PDB entry 6O1D | electron microscopy, 3.40 A resolution | chains C and I of the 10 polymer chains in the assembly

# Chain C
Protein: Histone H2A type 1-B/E
Source organism: Homo sapiens
Reference sequence: P04908 (H2A1B_HUMAN); residues 0-129 here correspond to UniProt positions 1-130 (UniProt number = residue number + 1)
Amino-acid sequence (130 residues; numbered 0 to 129; the number before each row is that of its first residue; numbering starts at 0):
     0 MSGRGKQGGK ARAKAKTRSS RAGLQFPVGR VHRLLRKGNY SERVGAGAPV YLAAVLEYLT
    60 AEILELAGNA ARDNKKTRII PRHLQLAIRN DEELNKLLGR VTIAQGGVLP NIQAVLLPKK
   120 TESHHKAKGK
Disordered / not traced: 0-9, 117-129
Swiss-Prot annotation at these positions:
  - modified residue: Ser-1 (N-acetylserine), Arg-3 (Citrulline), Lys-5 (N6-(2-hydroxyisobutyryl)lysine), Lys-9 (N6-(2-hydroxyisobutyryl)lysine), Lys-13 (N6-(beta-hydroxybutyryl)lysine), Lys-36 (N6-(2-hydroxyisobutyryl)lysine), Lys-74 (N6-(2-hydroxyisobutyryl)lysine), Lys-75 (N6-(2-hydroxyisobutyryl)lysine), Lys-95 (N6-(2-hydroxyisobutyryl)lysine), Gln-104 (N5-methylglutamine), Lys-118 (N6-(2-hydroxyisobutyryl)lysine), Lys-119 (N6-crotonyllysine), Thr-120 (Phosphothreonine), Lys-125 (N6-crotonyllysine)
  - cross-link (Glycyl lysine isopeptide (Lys-Gly)): Lys-13 (interchain with G-Cter in ubiquitin), Lys-15 (interchain with G-Cter in ubiquitin), Lys-119 (interchain with G-Cter in ubiquitin)

# Chain I
Molecule: 145-nt DNA strand
Sequence (145 nucleotides; row label = number of the first residue in the row):
     1 ATCAATATCC ACCTGCAGAT TCTACCAAAA GTGTATTTGG AAACTGCTCC ATCAAAAGGC
    61 ATGTTCAGCT CTGTGAGTGA AACTCCATCA TCACAAAGAA TATTCTGAGA ATGCTTCCGT
   121 TTGCCTTTTA TATGAACTTC CTGAT

# How chain C and chain I interact
Pairs across the interface - 16 pairs, chain C then chain I:
  Arg-11(C) with DT116(I), hydrogen bond to the base; DC117(I), hydrogen bond to the sugar
  Arg-29(C) with DT121(I), phosphate contact; DT122(I), salt bridge to the phosphate
  Arg-42(C) with DA111(I), phosphate contact; DT112(I), phosphate contact
  Val-43(C) with DA111(I), phosphate contact; DT112(I), hydrogen bond to the phosphate
  Gly-44(C) with DA111(I), phosphate contact
  Ala-45(C) with DA111(I), phosphate contact
  Lys-75(C) with DT131(I), phosphate contact; DA132(I), salt bridge to the phosphate
  Thr-76(C) with DA130(I), sugar contact; DT131(I), hydrogen bond to the phosphate
  Arg-77(C) with DA130(I), hydrogen bond to the sugar; DT131(I), hydrogen bond to the phosphate
Interface residues without a listed pair, chain C (13 interface residues in all): Lys-13, Ala-14, Thr-16, His-31
Interface residues without a listed pair, chain I (11 interface residues in all): DG119, DT120

# In short
13 residues of chain C and 11 residues of chain I are in contact; the contacts include 6 hydrogen bonds and 2
salt bridges. Polar pairs include Arg-11(C)/DT116(I), Arg-11(C)/DC117(I) and Arg-77(C)/DA130(I).
Chain C is Histone H2A type 1-B/E (Homo sapiens) and chain I is a 145-nt DNA strand; the structure, Cryo-EM
structure of the centromeric nucleosome with native alpha satellite DNA, was determined by electron microscopy
(same publication as 6DZT, 6E0C and 6E0P).
